3ZRD - chains A and B; structure by X-ray diffraction, 1.74 A resolution.

[Chain A (and B)]
Name: Thiol peroxidase
Organism: Yersinia pseudotuberculosis
Notes: EC 1.11.1.15; chain B of this document is another copy of the same molecule, construct and numbering; everything in this record applies to it too
UniProt: Q66A71 (Q66A71_YERPS); residues 1-167 here = UniProt positions 1-167
Chain sequence (200 residues; numbered -32 to 167; the number before each row is that of its first residue; numbers below 1 keep their minus sign (Met-32 is residue -32)):
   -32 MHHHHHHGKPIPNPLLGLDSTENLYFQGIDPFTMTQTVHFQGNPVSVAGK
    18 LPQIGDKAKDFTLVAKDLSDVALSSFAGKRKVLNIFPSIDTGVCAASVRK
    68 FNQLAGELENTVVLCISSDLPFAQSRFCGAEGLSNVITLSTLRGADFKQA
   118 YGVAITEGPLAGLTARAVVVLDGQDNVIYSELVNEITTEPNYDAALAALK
Not modelled in the structure: -32 to -7 (chain B: -32 to 1)
Construct notes: expression tag (-32 to 0)
Disulfide bonds: Cys61-Cys95
Reported in the primary citation:
  - self-association interface (contacts with another copy of this molecule); pairs are residue here / residue on that copy: Asp57-Arg93 (salt bridge), Arg110-Gly125
  - conformationally variable residues (helix shift, loop rearrangement, side-chain flip): Gly59 to Cys61, Cys95, Arg133

[Interface between chain A and chain B]
Residue-residue contacts (35):
  Leu35(A) - Pro126(B)
  Ser55(A) - Phe89(B)
  Asp57(A) - Phe89(B)
  Asp57(A) - Ala90(B)
  Asp57(A) - Arg93(B)  salt bridge
  Ser85(A) - Leu87(B)
  Asp86(A) - Leu87(B)
  Leu87(A) - Ser85(B)
  Leu87(A) - Asp86(B)
  Leu87(A) - Leu130(B)  hydrophobic
  Phe89(A) - Ser55(B)
  Phe89(A) - Asp57(B)
  Phe89(A) - Asp86(B)
  Phe89(A) - Leu130(B)  hydrophobic
  Ala90(A) - Asp57(B)  hydrogen bond (backbone-side chain)
  Ala90(A) - Ala90(B)  hydrophobic
  Arg93(A) - Asp57(B)  salt bridge
  Arg93(A) - Ala90(B)
  Arg93(A) - Arg93(B)
  Leu109(A) - Ala128(B)
  Leu109(A) - Gly129(B)
  Leu109(A) - Leu130(B)  hydrophobic
  Arg110(A) - Gly125(B)
  Arg110(A) - Pro126(B)  hydrogen bond (side chain-backbone)
  Arg110(A) - Ala128(B)  hydrogen bond (side chain-backbone)
  Gly125(A) - Arg110(B)
  Pro126(A) - Leu35(B)
  Pro126(A) - Arg110(B)  hydrogen bond (backbone-side chain)
  Leu127(A) - Leu35(B)  hydrophobic
  Ala128(A) - Leu109(B)
  Ala128(A) - Arg110(B)  hydrogen bond (backbone-side chain)
  Gly129(A) - Leu109(B)
  Leu130(A) - Leu87(B)  hydrophobic
  Leu130(A) - Phe89(B)  hydrophobic
  Leu130(A) - Leu109(B)  hydrophobic
Interface residues without a listed pair, chain B (17 interface residues in all): Leu127

[Overview]
Chain A and chain B each contribute 17 residues to their interface, with 5 hydrogen bonds and 2 salt bridges.
Polar contacts include Asp57(A)-Arg93(B), Ala90(A)-Asp57(B) and Arg110(A)-Pro126(B). From the paper:
conformational variability at Gly59(A), Cys95(A) and Arg133(A); a self-association interface involving
Asp57(A), Arg93(A) and Arg110(A).
Both chains are Thiol peroxidase (Yersinia pseudotuberculosis). Entry 3ZRD (Oxidised Thiol peroxidase (Tpx)
from Yersinia pseudotuberculosis) was determined by X-ray diffraction (same publication as 2YJH, 3ZRE, 2XPE
and 2XPD).
